Entry 7FJ1 (electron microscopy, 4.43 A resolution (low resolution: residue-level contacts below are approximate; hydrogen-bond / salt-bridge calls are withheld)); this record covers chains r and x of the 51 polymer chains in the assembly.

Chain r:
Protein: Triplex capsid protein 1
Organism: Suid alphaherpesvirus 1
UniProt: Q85211 (Q85211_9ALPH); numbering as in UniProt (aligned over 1-368)
Amino-acid sequence (368 residues; row label = number of the first residue in the row):
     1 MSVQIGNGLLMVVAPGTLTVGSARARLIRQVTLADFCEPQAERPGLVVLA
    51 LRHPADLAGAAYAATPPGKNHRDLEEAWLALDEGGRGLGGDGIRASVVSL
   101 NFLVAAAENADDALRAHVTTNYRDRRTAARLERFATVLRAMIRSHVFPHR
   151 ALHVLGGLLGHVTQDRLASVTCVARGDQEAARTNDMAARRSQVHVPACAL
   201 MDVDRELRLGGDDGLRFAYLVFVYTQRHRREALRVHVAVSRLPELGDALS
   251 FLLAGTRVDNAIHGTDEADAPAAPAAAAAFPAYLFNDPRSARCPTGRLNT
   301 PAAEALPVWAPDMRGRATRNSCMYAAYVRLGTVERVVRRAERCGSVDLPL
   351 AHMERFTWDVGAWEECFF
Disordered / not traced: 1-23, 83-93, 341-347

Chain x:
Protein: Triplex capsid protein 2
Organism: Suid alphaherpesvirus 1
UniProt: G3G8T3 (G3G8T3_9ALPH); residue numbers follow UniProt; this construct covers 1-296
Amino-acid sequence (296 residues; numbered 1 to 296; the number before each row is that of its first residue):
     1 MEVDIALPTLSPGDLSALQRCEGRVVFLETLRRHATLREVALPCGGDVLA
    51 AMAAYRRRFAAVITRVTPHRMLATPLGVGGRGQSLVLQNTGPFDLTNGDH
   101 VCLVPPLLGDECLRLTSANLELRFPMTLPLAQARELTARVVARAAETLRG
   151 GAPARGADVVFSNGRRYQLPPPHRDNAEAATRSLVLNMIFLLNEGAVILL
   201 SLIPNLLTLGAQDGYANAVIQLGSATRELGQLVRQPPPPLPQDHARRFCV
   251 FEALEAWIASASRLGDTLGTRPVARVCIFDGPPTVPPGEKAAVVEV
Disulfide bonds: C44-C112

How chain r and chain x interact:
Pairs across the interface - 43 pairs, chain r then chain x:
  R26(r) with R81(x); V294(x)
  I28(r) with N97(x)
  R29(r) with I278(x); F279(x)
  Q30(r) with N97(x)
  R52(r) with Q132(x)
  H53(r) with N163(x); G164(x)
  D56(r) with F161(x); S162(x)
  R150(r) with R134(x)
  V154(r) with R275(x)
  A174(r) with R275(x)
  R257(r) with G223(x); S224(x)
  A261(r) with I220(x)
  A270(r) with Q212(x)
  P274(r) with T208(x); L209(x)
  A275(r) with T208(x)
  A278(r) with T208(x)
  A279(r) with T208(x)
  F280(r) with L200(x); S201(x)
  F285(r) with F248(x)
  N286(r) with P239(x); L240(x); R246(x); R247(x); F248(x)
  D287(r) with R246(x)
  P288(r) with R246(x)
  R292(r) with R246(x)
  W309(r) with L200(x)
  P311(r) with L207(x)
  M313(r) with L207(x)
  R316(r) with L207(x); L209(x); A211(x); Y215(x)
  A317(r) with Y215(x)
  G361(r) with H100(x)
Also at the interface, not in a pair above, chain r (44 interface residues in all): R24, L27, V31, A55, G59, A60, H153, L155, T171, R175, D312, G315, V360, A362, F368
Also at the interface, not in a pair above, chain x (42 interface residues in all): G82, Q83, S84, G98, D99, L130, V197, P204, A216, P238, C277, P283, V296

Summary:
Chain r and chain x form an interface of 44 and 42 residues respectively.
Here chain r is Triplex capsid protein 1 and chain x is Triplex capsid protein 2, both from Suid
alphaherpesvirus 1. Entry 7FJ1 (Cryo-EM structure of pseudorabies virus C-capsid) was determined by electron
microscopy (same publication as 7FJ3).
